2JPA - chains B and A of the 3 polymer chains in the assembly; structure by solution NMR.

# Chain B
Molecule: 14-nt DNA strand
Sequence (14 nucleotides; numbered 124 to 137; the number before each row is that of its first residue):
   124 CGCGGGGGCG TCTG

# Chain A
Molecule: Wilms tumor 1
Source organism: Homo sapiens
UniProt: Q4VXV4 (Q4VXV4_HUMAN); residues 2-119 here correspond to UniProt positions 174-291 (UniProt number = residue number + 172)
Sequence (119 residues; row label = number of the first residue in the row):
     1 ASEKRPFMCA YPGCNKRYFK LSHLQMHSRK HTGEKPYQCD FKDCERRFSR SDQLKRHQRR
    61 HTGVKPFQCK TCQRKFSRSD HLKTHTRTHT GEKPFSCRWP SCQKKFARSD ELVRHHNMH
Sequence notes: expression tag (1)
Bound ions: Zn2+ site 1: Cys9, Cys14, His27, His31; Zn2+ site 2: Cys39, Cys44, His57, His61; Zn2+ site 3: Cys69, Cys72, His85, His89; Zn2+ site 4: Cys97, Cys102, His115, His119

# Chain B / chain A interface
Pairs across the interface - 42 pairs, chain B then chain A:
  DG125(B) - Phe106(A)  phosphate contact
  DG125(B) - Glu111(A)  sugar contact
  DG125(B) - Arg114(A)  base contact
  DC126(B) - Thr88(A)  phosphate contact
  DC126(B) - Arg108(A)  base contact
  DC126(B) - Glu111(A)  base contact
  DC126(B) - Arg114(A)  base contact
  DG127(B) - Arg74(A)  phosphate contact
  DG127(B) - Phe76(A)  phosphate contact
  DG127(B) - His85(A)  phosphate contact
  DG127(B) - Arg108(A)  base contact
  DG128(B) - Lys65(A)  phosphate contact
  DG128(B) - Arg74(A)  phosphate contact
  DG128(B) - Phe76(A)  phosphate contact
  DG128(B) - His81(A)  base contact
  DG128(B) - Arg108(A)  base contact
  DG129(B) - His57(A)  phosphate contact
  DG129(B) - Arg60(A)  phosphate contact
  DG129(B) - Arg78(A)  base contact
  DG129(B) - His81(A)  base contact
  DG130(B) - Arg46(A)  phosphate contact
  DG130(B) - Phe48(A)  phosphate contact
  DG130(B) - Arg56(A)  base contact
  DG130(B) - His57(A)  phosphate contact
  DG130(B) - Arg60(A)  phosphate contact
  DG130(B) - Arg78(A)  base contact
  DG131(B) - Phe48(A)  phosphate contact
  DG131(B) - Gln53(A)  base contact
  DG131(B) - Arg56(A)  base contact
  DG131(B) - Arg78(A)  base contact
  DC132(B) - Ser49(A)  phosphate contact
  DC132(B) - Arg50(A)  base contact
  DC132(B) - Gln53(A)  base contact
  DC132(B) - Arg56(A)  base contact
  DG133(B) - Arg50(A)  base contact
  DT134(B) - Arg29(A)  phosphate contact
  DT134(B) - Thr32(A)  base contact
  DT134(B) - Arg50(A)  base contact
  DC135(B) - Met26(A)  phosphate contact
  DC135(B) - Arg29(A)  base contact
  DT136(B) - Met26(A)  base contact
  DG137(B) - Gln25(A)  base contact
Other interface residues (no listed pair), chain B (14 interface residues in all): DC124
Other interface residues (no listed pair), chain A (26 interface residues in all): Gly33, Arg47, Lys75

# In short
The interface between chain B and chain A involves 14 residues on one side and 26 on the other. Cys9(A),
Cys14(A), His27(A) and His31(A) form the Zn2+ site 1. The Zn2+ site 2 is built by Cys39(A), Cys44(A), His57(A)
and His61(A).
Chain B is a 14-nt DNA strand and chain A is Wilms tumor 1 (Homo sapiens); the structure, Structure of the
Wilms Tumor Suppressor Protein Zinc Finger Domain Bound to DNA, was determined by solution NMR (same
publication as 2JP9 and 2PRT).
